6N4Z - chain A; structure by X-ray diffraction, 1.40 A resolution.

[Chain A]
Name: Thermolysin
Organism: Bacillus thermoproteolyticus
Notes: EC 3.4.24.27
Reference sequence: P00800 (THER_BACTH); residues 1-316 here correspond to UniProt positions 233-548 (UniProt number = residue number + 232)
Amino-acid sequence (316 residues; each row starts with the number of its first residue):
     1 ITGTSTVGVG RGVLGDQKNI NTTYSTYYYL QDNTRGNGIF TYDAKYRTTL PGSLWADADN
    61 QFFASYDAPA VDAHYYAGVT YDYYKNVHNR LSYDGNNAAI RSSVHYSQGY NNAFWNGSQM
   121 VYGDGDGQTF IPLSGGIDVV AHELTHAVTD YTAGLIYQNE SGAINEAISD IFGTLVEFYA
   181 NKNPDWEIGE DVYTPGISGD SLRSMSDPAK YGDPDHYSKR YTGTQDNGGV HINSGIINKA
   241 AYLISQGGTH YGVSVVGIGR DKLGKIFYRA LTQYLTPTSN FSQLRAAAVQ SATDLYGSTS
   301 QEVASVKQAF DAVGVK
Curated features (UniProtKB/Swiss-Prot):
  - active site: Glu143, His231 (Proton donor)
  - binding site (Ca(2+)): Asp57, Asp59, Gln61, Asp138, Glu177, Asn183, Asp185, Glu187, Glu190, Tyr193, Thr194, Ile197, Asp200
  - binding site (Zn(2+)): His142, His146, Glu166
What the authors report for this chain:
  - conformationally variable residues: Lys182

[Summary]
From UniProt: active-site residues Glu143 and His231, 13 Ca2+-binding residues and 3 Zn2+-binding residues.
The paper reports conformational variability at Lys182.
Chain A is Thermolysin (Bacillus thermoproteolyticus); the structure, Tetragonal thermolysin (with 50% xylose)
plunge cooled in liquid nitrogen to 77 K, was determined by X-ray diffraction, deposited together with 6N4W.
